Entry 4GK7 (X-ray diffraction, 2.80 A resolution); this record covers chains Q and R of the 34 polymer chains in the assembly.

[Chain Q]
Protein: Proteasome component PRE6
Organism: Saccharomyces cerevisiae
Notes: EC 3.4.25.1
UniProtKB: P40303 (PSA7_YEAST); residues 7-247 here correspond to UniProt positions 3-243 (UniProt number = residue number - 4)
Sequence (241 residues; each row starts with the number of its first residue):
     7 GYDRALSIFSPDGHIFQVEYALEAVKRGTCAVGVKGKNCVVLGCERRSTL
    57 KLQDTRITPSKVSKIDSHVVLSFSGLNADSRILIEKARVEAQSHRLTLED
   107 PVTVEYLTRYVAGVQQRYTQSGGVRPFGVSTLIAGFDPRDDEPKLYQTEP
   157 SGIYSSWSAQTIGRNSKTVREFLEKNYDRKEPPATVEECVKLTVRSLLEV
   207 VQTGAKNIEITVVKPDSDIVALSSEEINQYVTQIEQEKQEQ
UniProt features mapped onto this chain:
  - modified residue: T64 (Phosphothreonine)

[Chain R]
Protein: Proteasome component PUP2
Organism: Saccharomyces cerevisiae
Notes: EC 3.4.25.1
UniProtKB: P32379 (PSA5_YEAST); numbering as in UniProt (aligned over 9-250)
Sequence (242 residues; each row starts with the number of its first residue):
     9 DRGVSTFSPEGRLFQVEYSLEAIKLGSTAIGIATKEGVVLGVEKRATSPL
    59 LESDSIEKIVEIDRHIGCAMSGLTADARSMIEHARTAAVTHNLYYDEDIN
   109 VESLTQSVCDLALRFGEGASGEERLMSRPFGVALLIAGHDADDGYQLFHA
   159 EPSGTFYRYNAKAIGSGSEGAQAELLNEWHSSLTLKEAELLVLKILKQVM
   209 EEKLDENNAQLSCITKQDGFKIYDNEKTAELIKELKEKEAAE

[Chain Q / chain R interface]
Residue-residue contacts - 63 pairs, chain Q then chain R:
  D9(Q) - E125(R)
  R10(Q) - E125(R)
  A11(Q) - V12(R)  hydrophobic
  A11(Q) - E125(R)  hydrogen bond (backbone-side chain)
  A11(Q) - S135(R)
  S13(Q) - S135(R)  hydrogen bond (backbone-side chain)
  S13(Q) - R136(R)
  I14(Q) - D9(R)
  I14(Q) - V12(R)  hydrophobic
  I14(Q) - Q23(R)
  F15(Q) - Q23(R)  hydrogen bond (backbone-side chain)
  F15(Q) - Y26(R)
  F15(Q) - S27(R)
  F15(Q) - A30(R)  hydrophobic
  F15(Q) - L81(R)  hydrophobic
  F15(Q) - R136(R)
  F15(Q) - P137(R)
  F15(Q) - G139(R)
  S16(Q) - Y26(R)
  P17(Q) - Y26(R)  hydrophobic
  P17(Q) - E29(R)
  D18(Q) - E29(R)
  G19(Q) - Y26(R)
  G19(Q) - E29(R)
  G19(Q) - A30(R)
  H20(Q) - L33(R)
  I21(Q) - L81(R)  hydrophobic
  I21(Q) - R136(R)
  K41(Q) - E60(R)  salt bridge
  Q122(Q) - A83(R)
  Q122(Q) - D84(R)
  T125(Q) - R136(R)  hydrogen bond (backbone-side chain)
  Q126(Q) - M134(R)
  Q126(Q) - S135(R)  hydrogen bond (backbone-backbone)
  Q126(Q) - R136(R)
  Q126(Q) - P137(R)
  Q126(Q) - F138(R)
  S127(Q) - S135(R)  hydrogen bond (backbone-side chain)
  G128(Q) - S135(R)
  S157(Q) - A83(R)
  G158(Q) - A83(R)
  I159(Q) - A83(R)  hydrophobic
  S161(Q) - L59(R)
  S161(Q) - S63(R)
  S162(Q) - L59(R)
  S162(Q) - E60(R)  hydrogen bond (backbone-backbone)
  S162(Q) - S63(R)  hydrogen bond (backbone-side chain)
  W163(Q) - S56(R)
  W163(Q) - L58(R)
  W163(Q) - L59(R)
  W163(Q) - E60(R)
  S164(Q) - L58(R)  hydrogen bond (backbone-backbone)
  S164(Q) - E60(R)
  A165(Q) - L58(R)
  R176(Q) - S56(R)
  L179(Q) - L58(R)  hydrophobic
  E180(Q) - S56(R)  hydrogen bond
  E180(Q) - P57(R)
  E180(Q) - L58(R)
  R185(Q) - P57(R)  hydrogen bond (side chain-backbone)
  R185(Q) - L58(R)  hydrogen bond (side chain-backbone)
  R185(Q) - L59(R)  hydrogen bond (side chain-backbone)
  R185(Q) - E60(R)
Interface residues without a listed pair, chain Q (31 interface residues in all): Y183
Interface residues without a listed pair, chain R (26 interface residues in all): T55, T82

[In short]
The interface between chain Q and chain R involves 31 residues on one side and 26 on the other; the contacts
include 13 hydrogen bonds and 1 salt bridge. Polar contacts include K41(Q)-E60(R), A11(Q)-E125(R) and
S13(Q)-S135(R).
Here chain Q is Proteasome component PRE6 and chain R is Proteasome component PUP2, both from Saccharomyces
cerevisiae. Entry 4GK7 (yeast 20S proteasome in complex with the Syringolin-Glidobactin chimera) was
determined by X-ray diffraction.
